Entry 4C9T (X-ray diffraction, 1.98 A resolution); this record covers chains C and E of the 6 polymer chains in the assembly.

# Chain C (and E)
Molecule: Chalcone isomerase
Organism: Eubacterium ramulus
Notes: EC 5.5.1.6; chain E of this document is another copy of the same molecule, construct and numbering; everything in this record applies to it too
Chain sequence (282 residues; numbered 1 to 282; the number before each row is that of its first residue):
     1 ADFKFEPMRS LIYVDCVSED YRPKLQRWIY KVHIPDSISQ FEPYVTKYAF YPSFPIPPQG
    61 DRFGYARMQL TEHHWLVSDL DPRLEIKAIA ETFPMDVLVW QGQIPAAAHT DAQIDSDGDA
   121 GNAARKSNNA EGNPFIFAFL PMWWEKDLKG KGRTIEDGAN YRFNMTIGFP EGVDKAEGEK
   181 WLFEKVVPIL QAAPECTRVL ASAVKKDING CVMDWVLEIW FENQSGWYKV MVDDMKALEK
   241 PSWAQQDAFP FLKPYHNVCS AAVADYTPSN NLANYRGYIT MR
Disordered / not traced: 110-130 (chain E: 108-129)
Modified / non-standard residues: Mse8, Mse68, Mse95, Mse142, Mse165, Mse213, Mse231, Mse235, Mse281 (selenomethionine; parent Met)

# How chain C and chain E interact
Contacting residue pairs (32):
  Asp2(C) with Lys4(E), salt bridge
  Phe3(C) with Phe5(E); Pro7(E), hydrophobic; Trp143(E), hydrophobic
  Lys4(C) with Phe5(E)
  Phe5(C) with Phe5(E)
  Glu42(C) with Lys47(E), salt bridge; Asn270(E), hydrogen bond
  Pro43(C) with Thr46(E), hydrogen bond (backbone-side chain); His74(E); Mse142(E)
  Tyr44(C) with Trp143(E), hydrogen bond
  Val77(C) with Phe5(E), hydrophobic; Trp143(E), hydrophobic
  Arg83(C) with Trp143(E)
  Leu84(C) with Trp143(E)
  Ile86(C) with Trp144(E); Glu145(E); Asp147(E)
  Lys87(C) with Arg198(E), hydrogen bond (backbone-side chain)
  Ala88(C) with Arg198(E), hydrogen bond (backbone-side chain); Leu200(E), hydrophobic; Trp220(E)
  Ile89(C) with Arg153(E); Ile155(E); Trp220(E), hydrophobic
  Ala90(C) with Gly152(E); Arg153(E), hydrogen bond (backbone-backbone); Thr154(E)
  Glu91(C) with Thr154(E)
  Thr92(C) with Thr154(E); Glu156(E)
Other interface residues (no listed pair), chain C (19 interface residues in all): Asp36, Leu76
Other interface residues (no listed pair), chain E (26 interface residues in all): Leu76, Pro141, Lys146, Asn160, Arg162, Asp265

# Overview
Chain C and chain E form an interface of 19 and 26 residues respectively, with 6 hydrogen bonds and 2 salt
bridges. Polar pairs include Asp2(C)-Lys4(E), Glu42(C)-Lys47(E) and Glu42(C)-Asn270(E).
Chain C and chain E are both Chalcone isomerase (Eubacterium ramulus); the structure, BACTERIAL CHALCONE
ISOMERASE IN open CONFORMATION FROM EUBACTERIUM RAMULUS AT 2.0 A RESOLUTION, SelenoMet derivative, was
determined by X-ray diffraction (same publication as 4D06 and 4C9S).
